PDB entry 6YAP | X-ray diffraction, 1.90 A resolution | chain A

== Chain A ==
Molecule: Cytokinin dehydrogenase 4
Organism: Zea mays
Notes: EC 1.5.99.12
UniProt: E3T1W8 (E3T1W8_MAIZE); numbering as in UniProt (aligned over 1-541)
Amino-acid sequence (541 residues; row label = number of the first residue in the row):
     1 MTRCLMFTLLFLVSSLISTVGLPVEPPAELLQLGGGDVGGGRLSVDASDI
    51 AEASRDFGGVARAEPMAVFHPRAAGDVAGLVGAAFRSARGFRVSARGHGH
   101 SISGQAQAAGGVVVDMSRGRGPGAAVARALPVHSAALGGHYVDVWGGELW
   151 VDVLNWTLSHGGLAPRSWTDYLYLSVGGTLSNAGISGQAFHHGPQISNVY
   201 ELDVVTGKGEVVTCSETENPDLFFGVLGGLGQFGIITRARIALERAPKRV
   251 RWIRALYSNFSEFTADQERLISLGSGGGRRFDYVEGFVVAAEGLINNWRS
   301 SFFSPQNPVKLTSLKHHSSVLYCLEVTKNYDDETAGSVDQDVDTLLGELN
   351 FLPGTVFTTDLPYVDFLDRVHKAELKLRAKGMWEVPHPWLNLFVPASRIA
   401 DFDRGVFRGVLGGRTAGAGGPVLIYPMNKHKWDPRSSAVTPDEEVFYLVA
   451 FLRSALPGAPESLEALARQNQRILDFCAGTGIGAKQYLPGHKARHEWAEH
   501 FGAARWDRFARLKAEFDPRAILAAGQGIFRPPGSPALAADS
Disordered / not traced: 1-39, 119-125, 274-277, 294-318, 414-418, 532-541
Glycans and other covalent adducts: flavin-adenine dinucleotide (FAD) linked to His100
Small-molecule neighbours:
  - FAD (flavin-adenine dinucleotide): Phe57, Ser94, Ala95, Arg96, Gly97, His98, Gly99, Ser101, Gln105, Ala106, Met116, Gly146, Thr169, Asp170, Tyr171, Leu174, Ser175, Gly177, Gly178, Thr179, Ser181, Asn182, Gly184, Ile185, Leu230, Gly231, Gly234, Ile235, Ile236, Trp383, Trp389, Tyr487, Leu488, Ala523, Gln526
  - OHZ (1-(3-Chloro-5-trifluoromethoxy-phenyl)-3-[2-(2-hydroxy-ethyl)-phenyl]-urea): Asp170, Ile185, Glu285, Val370, Leu377, Trp383, Trp389, Asn391, Pro421, Leu423, Tyr425, Leu448, Ala450, Leu452, Tyr487, Leu488
Reported in the primary citation:
  - binding site for OHZ: Asp170, Tyr425
  - specificity-determining residues: Ala373 (citing earlier work)

== Summary ==
Ligands of chain A: compound OHZ. Flavin-adenine dinucleotide is covalently linked to His100. From the paper:
a binding site for OHZ at Asp170 and Tyr425; the specificity determinant Ala373.
Chain A is Cytokinin dehydrogenase 4 (Zea mays); the structure, Crystal structure of ZmCKO4a in complex with
inhibitor 1-(3-Chloro-5-trifluoromethoxy-phenyl)-3-[2-(2-hydroxy-ethyl)-phenyl]-urea, was determined by X-ray
diffraction together with 6YAO and 6YAQ from the same study.
